2DUQ - chain A; structure by X-ray diffraction, 1.80 A resolution.

[Chain A]
Protein: Vesicular integral-membrane protein VIP36
Source organism: Canis lupus familiaris
Reference sequence: P49256 (LMAN2_CANFA); numbering as in UniProt (aligned over 51-301)
Amino-acid sequence (253 residues; each row starts with the number of its first residue):
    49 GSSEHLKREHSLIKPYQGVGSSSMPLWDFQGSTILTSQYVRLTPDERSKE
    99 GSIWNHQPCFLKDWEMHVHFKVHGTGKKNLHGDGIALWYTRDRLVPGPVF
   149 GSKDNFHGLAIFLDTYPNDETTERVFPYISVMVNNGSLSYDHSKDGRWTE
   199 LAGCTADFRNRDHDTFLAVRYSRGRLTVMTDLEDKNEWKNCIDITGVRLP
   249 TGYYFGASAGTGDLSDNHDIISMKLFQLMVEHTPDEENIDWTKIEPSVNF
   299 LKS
Not modelled in the structure: 49-52, 282-286
Construct notes: expression tag (49-50)
Disulfide bonds: C202-C239
Metal / ion sites: Ca2+: D162, Y164, N166, D193
Residues lining bound ligands: alpha-D-mannopyranose (MAN): D131, Y164, N166, H190, T259, G260, D261, L262
Curated features (UniProtKB/Swiss-Prot):
  - binding site (a carbohydrate): S96, D131, Y164 to N166, H190, G260 to L262
  - binding site (Ca(2+)): D162, Y164, N166, D193
  - glycosylation: N183 (N-linked (GlcNAc...) asparagine)

[Overview]
Bound to chain A: alpha-D-mannopyranose. D162, Y164, N166 and D193 form the Ca2+ site. UniProt lists 9
carbohydrate-binding residues and 4 Ca2+-binding residues.
Chain A is Vesicular integral-membrane protein VIP36 (Canis lupus familiaris); the structure, Crystal
structure of VIP36 exoplasmic/lumenal domain, Ca2+/Man-bound form, was determined by X-ray diffraction,
deposited together with 2DUO, 2DUP, 2DUR and 2E6V.
